Entry 2BUF (X-ray diffraction, 2.95 A resolution); this record covers chains E and F of the 6 polymer chains in the assembly.

== Chain E (and F) ==
Molecule: Acetylglutamate kinase
Organism: Pseudomonas aeruginosa
Notes: EC 2.7.2.8; chain F of this document is another copy of the same molecule, construct and numbering; everything in this record applies to it too
Reference sequence: Q9HTN2 (ARGB_PSEAE); residues 2-301 here correspond to UniProt positions 1-300 (UniProt number = residue number - 1)
Chain sequence (300 residues; row label = number of the first residue in the row):
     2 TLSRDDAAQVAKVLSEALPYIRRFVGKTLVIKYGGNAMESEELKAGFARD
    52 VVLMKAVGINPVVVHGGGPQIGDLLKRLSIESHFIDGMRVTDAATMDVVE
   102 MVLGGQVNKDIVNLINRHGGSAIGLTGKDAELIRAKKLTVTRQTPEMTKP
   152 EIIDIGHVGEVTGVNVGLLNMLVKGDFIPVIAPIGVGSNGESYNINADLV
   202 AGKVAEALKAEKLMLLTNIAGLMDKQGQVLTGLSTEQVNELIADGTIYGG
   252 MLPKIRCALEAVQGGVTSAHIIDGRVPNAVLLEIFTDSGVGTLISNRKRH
Unresolved in the structure: 143-152, 300-301 (chain F: 145-150, 300-301)
Ligand contacts:
  - ADP (adenosine-5'-diphosphate): Lys33, Gly35, Gly36, Asn37, Ala38, Leu217, Thr218, Asn219, Ile220, Gly222, Leu223, Met224, Thr247, Ile248, Tyr249, Gly251, Met252, Lys255
  - N-acetyl-L-glutamate (NLG): Lys33, Gly36, Gly67, Gly68, Phe85, Gly88, Met89, Arg90, Leu104, Val159, Pro184, Asn195, Ile196, Asn197, Ala198, Asp199

== Chain E / chain F interface ==
Residue-residue contacts (64; chain E residue first):
  Arg78(E) - Leu79(F)
  Leu79(E) - Leu75(F)  hydrophobic
  Leu79(E) - Arg78(F)
  Leu79(E) - Leu79(F)  hydrophobic
  Glu101(E) - Gly106(F)
  Met102(E) - Leu75(F)  hydrophobic
  Met102(E) - Met102(F)  hydrophobic
  Met102(E) - Val103(F)  hydrophobic
  Met102(E) - Gly106(F)
  Met102(E) - Gln107(F)
  Gly106(E) - Glu101(F)
  Gly106(E) - Gly106(F)
  Gln107(E) - Met102(F)
  Lys110(E) - Lys110(F)
  Lys110(E) - Gly125(F)  hydrogen bond (side chain-backbone)
  Lys110(E) - Thr127(F)
  Lys110(E) - Lys129(F)
  Lys110(E) - Asp130(F)  salt bridge
  Val113(E) - Lys129(F)
  Val113(E) - Asp130(F)
  Asn114(E) - Lys129(F)
  Asn114(E) - Val187(F)
  Asn114(E) - Gly191(F)  hydrogen bond (side chain-backbone)
  Asn117(E) - Lys129(F)
  Asn117(E) - Ala131(F)  hydrogen bond (side chain-backbone)
  Asn117(E) - Glu132(F)
  Arg118(E) - Asn190(F)  hydrogen bond (side chain-backbone)
  Ala123(E) - Asp130(F)
  Ala123(E) - Ala131(F)  hydrogen bond (backbone-backbone)
  Ile124(E) - Leu126(F)  hydrophobic
  Ile124(E) - Asp130(F)
  Ile124(E) - Ala131(F)  hydrophobic
  Ile124(E) - Leu169(F)  hydrophobic
  Gly125(E) - Lys110(F)
  Gly125(E) - Gly125(F)
  Gly125(E) - Asp130(F)  hydrogen bond (backbone-side chain)
  Thr127(E) - Lys110(F)
  Lys129(E) - Lys110(F)
  Lys129(E) - Asp111(F)  salt bridge
  Lys129(E) - Val113(F)
  Lys129(E) - Asn114(F)
  Lys129(E) - Asn117(F)  hydrogen bond (backbone-side chain)
  Asp130(E) - Lys110(F)  salt bridge
  Asp130(E) - Val113(F)
  Asp130(E) - Ala123(F)
  Asp130(E) - Ile124(F)
  Asp130(E) - Gly125(F)  hydrogen bond (side chain-backbone)
  Ala131(E) - Asn117(F)
  Ala131(E) - Ala123(F)  hydrogen bond (backbone-backbone)
  Ala131(E) - Ile124(F)  hydrophobic
  Ala131(E) - Phe178(F)  hydrophobic
  Glu132(E) - Asn117(F)
  Leu169(E) - Ile124(F)  hydrophobic
  Leu169(E) - Phe178(F)  hydrophobic
  Met172(E) - Met172(F)  hydrophobic
  Met172(E) - Leu173(F)  hydrophobic
  Met172(E) - Phe178(F)  hydrophobic
  Leu173(E) - Met172(F)  hydrophobic
  Phe178(E) - Ala131(F)  hydrophobic
  Phe178(E) - Leu169(F)  hydrophobic
  Phe178(E) - Met172(F)  hydrophobic
  Val187(E) - Asn114(F)
  Asn190(E) - Arg118(F)  hydrogen bond
  Gly191(E) - Asn114(F)  hydrogen bond (backbone-side chain)
Interface residues without a listed pair, chain E (34 interface residues in all): Leu75, Asp98, Val103, Gly105, Asp111, Ser122, Leu126, Gly176
Interface residues without a listed pair, chain F (34 interface residues in all): Ile81, Asp98, Gly105, Ser122

== Overview ==
Chain E and chain F each contribute 34 residues to their interface, with 11 hydrogen bonds and 3 salt bridges.
Polar pairs include Lys110(E)-Asp130(F), Lys129(E)-Asp111(F) and Lys110(E)-Gly125(F). Ligands of chain E: ADP
and N-acetyl-L-glutamate.
Chain E and chain F are both Acetylglutamate kinase (Pseudomonas aeruginosa); the structure, Arginine
Feed-Back Inhibitable Acetylglutamate Kinase, was determined by X-ray diffraction, deposited together with
2BTY.
